Entry 2BVX (X-ray diffraction, 3.20 A resolution); this record covers chains H and L of the 3 polymer chains in the assembly.

== Chain H ==
Protein: Alpha thrombin
From: Homo sapiens
Notes: EC 3.4.21.5; fragment: large subunit, residues 364-622
Reference sequence: P00734 (THRB_HUMAN); the construct lacks a stretch of the UniProt sequence and is renumbered around it, so the offset changes along the chain: 16-37 = UniProt 364-385; 38-60 = UniProt 387-409; 61-77 = UniProt 419-435; 78-97 = UniProt 437-456; 8 more segments
Chain sequence (259 residues; row label = number of the first residue in the row; note: 1 number in that range is skipped by the numbering (no residue carries it; nothing is unmodelled there); a row labelled like 60A-60I holds insertion residues (60A, then the next letters in order)):
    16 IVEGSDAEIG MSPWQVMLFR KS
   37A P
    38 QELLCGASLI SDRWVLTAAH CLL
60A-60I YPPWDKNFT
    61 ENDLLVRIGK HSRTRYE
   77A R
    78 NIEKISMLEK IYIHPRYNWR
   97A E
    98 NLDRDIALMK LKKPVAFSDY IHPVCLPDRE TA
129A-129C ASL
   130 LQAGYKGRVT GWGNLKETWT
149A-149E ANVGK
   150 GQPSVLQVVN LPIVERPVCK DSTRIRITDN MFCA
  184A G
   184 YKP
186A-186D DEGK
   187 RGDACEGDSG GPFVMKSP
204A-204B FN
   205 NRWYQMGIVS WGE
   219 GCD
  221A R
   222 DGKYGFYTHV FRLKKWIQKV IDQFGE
Not modelled in the structure: 149, 149A-149D, 247
Disulfides: Cys42-Cys58, Cys168-Cys182, Cys191-Cys220
Residues lining bound ligands: 5CB (N-(5-chloro-benzo[b]thiophen-3-ylmethyl)-2-[6-chloro-oxo-3-(2-pyridin-2-yl-ethylamino)-2H-pyrazin-1-yl]-acetamide): His57, Tyr60A, Trp60D, Glu97A, Asn98, Leu99, Ile174, Asp189, Ala190, Cys191, Glu192, Ser195, Val213, Ser214, Trp215, Gly216, Glu217, Cys220, Gly226, Phe227, Tyr228
Swiss-Prot annotation at these positions:
  - region: Ala183 to Val200 (High affinity receptor-binding region which is also known as the TP508 peptide)
  - active site (Charge relay system): His57, Asp102, Ser195
  - glycosylation: Asn60G (N-linked (GlcNAc...) (complex) asparagine)

== Chain L ==
Protein: Alpha thrombin
From: Homo sapiens
Notes: EC 3.4.21.5; fragment: small subunit, residues 328-363
Reference sequence: P00734 (THRB_HUMAN); the construct lacks a stretch of the UniProt sequence and is renumbered around it, so the offset changes along the chain: -5 to -1 = UniProt 328-332; 1-14 = UniProt 336-349; 15-17 = UniProt 361-363
Chain sequence (36 residues; each row starts with the number of its first residue; note: 1 number in that range is skipped by the numbering (no residue carries it; nothing is unmodelled there); a row labelled like 0A-0B holds insertion residues (0A, then the next letters in order); numbers below 1 keep their minus sign (Thr-5 is residue -5)):
    -5 TFGSG
 0A-0B EA
    1A D
     1 CGLRPLFEKK SLED
14A-14K KTERELLESYI
    15 DGR
Not modelled in the structure: -5 to -1, 0A, 16-17
Swiss-Prot annotation at these positions:
  - site: Arg17 (Cleavage)

== Chain H / chain L interface ==
Contacting residue pairs (54; chain H residue first):
  Glu23(H) with Asp14(L); Lys14A(L), hydrogen bond (side chain-backbone)
  Ile24(H) with Phe7(L)
  Gly25(H) with Phe7(L)
  Met26(H) with Arg4(L), hydrogen bond (backbone-side chain); Phe7(L), hydrophobic; Asp14(L)
  Trp29(H) with Gly2(L); Arg4(L)
  Ser115(H) with Pro5(L)
  Asp116(H) with Pro5(L); Leu6(L)
  Tyr117(H) with Leu6(L), hydrophobic
  His119(H) with Asp1A(L), salt bridge; Leu3(L), hydrogen bond (side chain-backbone); Pro5(L)
  Pro120(H) with Cys1(L); Gly2(L), hydrogen bond (backbone-backbone)
  Val121(H) with Cys1(L)
  Cys122(H) with Cys1(L), disulfide; Gly2(L), hydrogen bond (side chain-backbone)
  Gly133(H) with Ser14I(L)
  Tyr134(H) with Ser14I(L); Tyr14J(L), hydrophobic; Ile14K(L); Asp15(L)
  Lys135(H) with Glu14E(L), salt bridge; Leu14F(L); Ser14I(L), hydrogen bond (backbone-side chain); Tyr14J(L)
  Gly136(H) with Leu14F(L)
  Arg137(H) with Arg4(L); Asp14(L), salt bridge; Thr14B(L), hydrogen bond (side chain-backbone); Glu14C(L)
  Asn159(H) with Thr14B(L), hydrogen bond (side chain-backbone); Glu14E(L); Leu14F(L)
  Tyr184(H) with Glu14E(L)
  Met201(H) with Tyr14J(L)
  Lys202(H) with Glu8(L), salt bridge; Glu14C(L), salt bridge; Tyr14J(L), hydrogen bond (backbone-side chain)
  Pro204(H) with Leu14G(L), hydrophobic; Tyr14J(L), hydrophobic
  Asn205(H) with Glu8(L)
  Arg206(H) with Ala0B(L), hydrogen bond (side chain-backbone); Cys1(L), hydrogen bond (side chain-backbone); Asp1A(L)
  Trp207(H) with Gly2(L); Arg4(L); Glu8(L), hydrogen bond; Asp14(L); Leu14F(L), hydrophobic
Other interface residues (no listed pair), chain H (27 interface residues in all): Pro28, Leu129C
Inter-chain disulfides: Cys122(H)-Cys1(L)

== In short ==
27 residues of chain H face 21 of chain L across their interface; the contacts include 1 disulfide bond, 12
hydrogen bonds and 5 salt bridges. Polar contacts include His119(H)-Asp1A(L), Lys135(H)-Glu14E(L) and
Arg137(H)-Asp14(L). Ligands of chain H: compound 5CB.
Chain H is Alpha thrombin and chain L is Alpha thrombin, both from Homo sapiens; the structure, Design and
Discovery of Novel, Potent Thrombin Inhibitors with a Solubilizing Cationic P1-P2-Linker, was determined by
X-ray diffraction (same publication as 2BXT and 2BXU).
